1WAY - chains A and B of the 3 polymer chains in the assembly; structure by X-ray diffraction, 2.02 A resolution.

# Chain A
Protein: Thrombin light chain
Organism: Homo sapiens
Notes: EC 3.4.21.5; fragment: fragment alpha thrombin, residues 328-363
UniProt: P00734 (THRB_HUMAN); the construct lacks a stretch of the UniProt sequence, so the offset changes along the chain: -3 to 0 = UniProt 328-331; 1-14 = UniProt 336-349; 15-17 = UniProt 361-363
Chain sequence (36 residues; row label = number of the first residue in the row; a row labelled like 14A-14K holds insertion residues (14A, then the next letters in order); numbers below 1 keep their minus sign (Thr-3 is residue -3)):
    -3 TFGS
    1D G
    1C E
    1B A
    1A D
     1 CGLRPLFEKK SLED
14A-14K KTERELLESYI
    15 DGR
Unresolved in the structure: -3 to 0, 15-17
UniProt features mapped onto this chain:
  - site: Arg17 (Cleavage)

# Chain B
Protein: Thrombin heavy chain
Organism: Homo sapiens
Notes: EC 3.4.21.5; fragment: fragment alpha thrombin, residues 364-622
UniProt: P00734 (THRB_HUMAN); the construct lacks a stretch of the UniProt sequence and is renumbered around it, so the offset changes along the chain: 16-37 = UniProt 364-385; 38-60 = UniProt 387-409; 61-77 = UniProt 419-435; 78-97 = UniProt 437-456; 8 more segments
Chain sequence (259 residues; numbered 16 to 247 plus 31 insertion-coded residues; 4 numbers in that range are skipped by the numbering (no residue carries them; nothing is unmodelled there); the number before each row is that of its first residue; a row labelled like 60A-60I holds insertion residues (60A, then the next letters in order)):
    16 IVEGSDAEIG MSPWQVMLFR KS
   37A P
    38 QELLCGASLI SDRWVLTAAH CLL
60A-60I YPPWDKNFT
    61 ENDLLVRIGK HSRTRYE
   77A R
    78 NIEKISMLEK IYIHPRYNWR
   97A E
    98 NLDRDIALMK LKKPVAFSDY IHPVCLPDRE TA
129A-129C ASL
   130 LQAGYKGRVT GWGNLKE
146A-146H TWTANVGK
   150 GQPSVLQVVN LPIVERPVCK DSTRIRITDN MFCA
  184A G
   184 YKP
186A-186D DEGK
   187 RGDACEGDSG GPFVMKSP
204A-204B FN
   205 NRWYQMGIVS WGE
   219 GCD
  221A R
   222 DGKYGFYTHV FRLKKWIQKV IDQFGE
Unresolved in the structure: 146A-146H
Cystine bridges: Cys42-Cys58, Cys168-Cys182, Cys191-Cys220
Ligand contacts: L02 (4-[3-(4-chlorophenyl)-1H-pyrazol-5-yl]piperidine): Glu146, Asp189, Ala190, Cys191, Glu192, Val213, Ser214, Trp215, Gly216, Gly219, Cys220, Gly226, Phe227, Tyr228
UniProt features mapped onto this chain:
  - region: Ala183 to Val200 (High affinity receptor-binding region which is also known as the TP508 peptide)
  - active site (Charge relay system): His57, Asp102, Ser195
  - glycosylation: Asn60G (N-linked (GlcNAc...) (complex) asparagine)

# Chain A / chain B interface
Pairs across the interface (62):
  Cys1(A) - Pro120(B)
  Cys1(A) - Val121(B)
  Cys1(A) - Cys122(B)  disulfide
  Cys1(A) - Arg206(B)  hydrogen bond (backbone-side chain)
  Asp1A(A) - His119(B)  salt bridge
  Asp1A(A) - Arg206(B)
  Ala1B(A) - Arg206(B)  hydrogen bond (backbone-side chain)
  Glu1C(A) - Phe114(B)
  Glu1C(A) - Pro120(B)
  Gly2(A) - Trp29(B)
  Gly2(A) - Pro120(B)  hydrogen bond (backbone-backbone)
  Gly2(A) - Cys122(B)
  Gly2(A) - Arg206(B)
  Gly2(A) - Trp207(B)  hydrogen bond (backbone-backbone)
  Leu3(A) - His119(B)  hydrogen bond (backbone-side chain)
  Leu3(A) - Asn205(B)
  Leu3(A) - Arg206(B)
  Arg4(A) - Gly25(B)
  Arg4(A) - Met26(B)  hydrogen bond (side chain-backbone)
  Arg4(A) - Pro28(B)
  Arg4(A) - Trp29(B)
  Arg4(A) - Arg137(B)
  Arg4(A) - Trp207(B)
  Pro5(A) - Ser115(B)
  Pro5(A) - Asp116(B)
  Pro5(A) - His119(B)
  Leu6(A) - Ile24(B)
  Leu6(A) - Asp116(B)
  Phe7(A) - Glu23(B)
  Phe7(A) - Ile24(B)
  Phe7(A) - Gly25(B)
  Phe7(A) - Met26(B)  hydrophobic
  Glu8(A) - Lys202(B)  salt bridge
  Glu8(A) - Asn205(B)
  Glu8(A) - Trp207(B)  hydrogen bond
  Lys9(A) - His119(B)
  Asp14(A) - Glu23(B)
  Asp14(A) - Met26(B)
  Asp14(A) - Arg137(B)  salt bridge
  Asp14(A) - Trp207(B)
  Lys14A(A) - Glu23(B)  hydrogen bond (backbone-side chain)
  Thr14B(A) - Arg137(B)  hydrogen bond
  Thr14B(A) - Asn159(B)  hydrogen bond
  Glu14C(A) - Arg137(B)
  Glu14C(A) - Lys202(B)  salt bridge
  Glu14E(A) - Lys135(B)  salt bridge
  Glu14E(A) - Asn159(B)  hydrogen bond
  Glu14E(A) - Tyr184(B)  hydrogen bond
  Leu14F(A) - Lys135(B)
  Leu14F(A) - Gly136(B)
  Leu14F(A) - Asn159(B)
  Leu14F(A) - Trp207(B)  hydrophobic
  Leu14G(A) - Pro204(B)  hydrophobic
  Ser14I(A) - Gly133(B)
  Ser14I(A) - Tyr134(B)
  Ser14I(A) - Lys135(B)  hydrogen bond (side chain-backbone)
  Tyr14J(A) - Tyr134(B)  hydrophobic
  Tyr14J(A) - Lys135(B)  hydrogen bond (side chain-backbone)
  Tyr14J(A) - Met201(B)
  Tyr14J(A) - Lys202(B)
  Tyr14J(A) - Pro204(B)  hydrophobic
  Ile14K(A) - Tyr134(B)
Also at the interface, not in a pair above, chain B (28 interface residues in all): Ser48, Tyr117
Inter-chain disulfides: Cys1(A)-Cys122(B)

# Overview
22 residues of chain A face 28 of chain B across their interface; the contacts include 1 disulfide bond, 14
hydrogen bonds and 5 salt bridges. Polar contacts include Asp1A(A)-His119(B), Glu8(A)-Lys202(B) and
Glu14E(A)-Lys135(B). Chain B binds compound L02.
Here chain A is Thrombin light chain and chain B is Thrombin heavy chain, both from Homo sapiens. Entry 1WAY
(Active site thrombin inhibitors) was determined by X-ray diffraction (same publication as 1WBG).
